PDB entry 8BVH | electron microscopy, 3.60 A resolution | chains N and A of the 23 polymer chains in the assembly

# Chain N
Name: RNA-binding protein Hfq
Source organism: Pseudomonas aeruginosa
UniProtKB: A0A2V3F1A3 (A0A2V3F1A3_PSEAI); residue numbers follow UniProt; this construct covers 1-82
Amino-acid sequence (82 residues; numbered 1 to 82; the number before each row is that of its first residue):
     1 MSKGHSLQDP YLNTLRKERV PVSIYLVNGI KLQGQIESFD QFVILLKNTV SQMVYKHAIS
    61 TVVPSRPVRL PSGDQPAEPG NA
Disordered / not traced: 1-2, 72-82

# Chain A
Molecule: amiE
Sequence (108 nucleotides; numbered -13 to 83 plus 45 insertion-coded residues; 34 numbers in that range are skipped by the numbering (no residue carries them; nothing is unmodelled there); the number before each row is that of its first residue; a row labelled like 16A-16Z holds insertion residues (16A, then the next letters in order); numbers below 1 keep their minus sign (U-13 is residue -13)):
   -13 UUUUUUCGUC CCGAAAAAAU AACAACAAGA
16A-16Z GGUGAUAUCCAUGCGUCACGGCGAUA
17A-17B UU
    19 NNNN
    30 NNNN
    45 UCCAGCAGCA ACGACACCG
63A-63Q UCGGAGUGGCGGUGGUC
    78 AACUAC
Disordered / not traced: -13 to 0, 16A-16Z, 17A-17B, 63A-63Q

# How chain N and chain A interact
Residue-residue contacts (15):
  Tyr25(N) - A2(A)  stacking on the base
  Leu26(N) - A5(A)  base contact
  Gly29(N) - A2(A)  hydrogen bond to the sugar
  Gly29(N) - A3(A)  phosphate contact
  Ile30(N) - A3(A)  phosphate contact
  Ile30(N) - A4(A)  phosphate contact
  Ile30(N) - A5(A)  sugar contact
  Lys31(N) - A4(A)  hydrogen bond to the phosphate
  Leu32(N) - A5(A)  base contact
  Gln33(N) - A4(A)  hydrogen bond to the base
  Asn48(N) - A4(A)  base contact
  Gln52(N) - A4(A)  base contact
  Gln52(N) - A5(A)  base contact
  Thr61(N) - A2(A)  hydrogen bond to the base
  Val63(N) - A2(A)  base contact
Also at the interface, not in a pair above, chain N (13 interface residues in all): Asn28, Ser60
Also at the interface, not in a pair above, chain A (5 interface residues in all): U6

# In short
The interface between chain N and chain A involves 13 residues on one side and 5 on the other; the contacts
include 4 hydrogen bonds and 1 aromatic stacking contact. Among the polar pairs are Gln33(N)-A4(A),
Thr61(N)-A2(A) and Gly29(N)-A2(A).
Chain N is RNA-binding protein Hfq (Pseudomonas aeruginosa) and chain A is amiE; the structure, Cryo-EM
structure of the Hfq-Crc-amiE translation repression assembly, was determined by electron microscopy,
deposited together with 8BVJ and 8BVM.
